PDB entry 7LHG | electron microscopy, 3.80 A resolution | chains D and K of the 4 polymer chains in the assembly

[Chain D]
Name: Chaperone protein PapD
Source organism: Escherichia coli
UniProt: P15319 (PAPD_ECOLX); residues -20 to 218 here correspond to UniProt positions 1-239 (UniProt number = residue number + 21)
Chain sequence (239 residues; row label = number of the first residue in the row; numbers below 1 keep their minus sign (Met-20 is residue -20)):
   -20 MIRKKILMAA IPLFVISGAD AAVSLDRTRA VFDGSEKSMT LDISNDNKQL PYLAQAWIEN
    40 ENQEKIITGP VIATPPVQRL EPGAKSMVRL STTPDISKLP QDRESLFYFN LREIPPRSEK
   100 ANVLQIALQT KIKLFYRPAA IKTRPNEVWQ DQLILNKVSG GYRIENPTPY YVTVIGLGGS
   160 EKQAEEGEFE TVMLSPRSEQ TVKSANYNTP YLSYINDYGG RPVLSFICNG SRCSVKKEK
Unresolved in the structure: -20 to 0, 216-218

[Chain K]
Name: Fimbrial adapter PapK
Source organism: Escherichia coli
UniProt: P62532 (PAPK_ECOLX); residue numbers follow UniProt; this construct covers 1-178
Chain sequence (178 residues; each row starts with the number of its first residue):
     1 MIKSTGALLL FAALSAGQAI ASDVAFRGNL LDRPCHVSGD SLNKHVVFKT RASRDFWYPP
    61 GRSPTESFVI RLENCHATAV GKIVTLTFKG TEEAALPGHL KVTGVNAGRL GIALLDTDGS
   121 SLLKPGTSHN KGQGEKVTGN SLELPFGAYV VATPEALRTK SVVPGDYEAT ATFELTYR
Unresolved in the structure: 1-22

[Interface between chain D and chain K]
Pairs across the interface - 75 pairs, chain D then chain K:
  Ser3(D) - His36(K)
  Leu4(D) - Cys35(K)
  Asp5(D) - Asp32(K)
  Asp5(D) - Arg33(K)
  Arg6(D) - Leu30(K)
  Arg6(D) - Asp32(K)  salt bridge
  Arg6(D) - Cys35(K)
  Thr7(D) - Cys35(K)
  Thr7(D) - Arg178(K)
  Arg8(D) - Arg178(K)  hydrogen bond (side chain-backbone)
  Asp25(D) - His36(K)
  Asn26(D) - Leu42(K)
  Asn26(D) - Asn43(K)
  Gln28(D) - Leu42(K)
  Gln28(D) - Asn43(K)  hydrogen bond
  Leu29(D) - Asn43(K)
  Arg91(D) - Glu174(K)
  Lys99(D) - His45(K)  hydrogen bond
  Lys99(D) - Glu168(K)
  Ala100(D) - Asp166(K)
  Ala100(D) - Glu168(K)
  Asn101(D) - Val47(K)
  Asn101(D) - Phe48(K)  hydrogen bond (backbone-backbone)
  Asn101(D) - Gly165(K)
  Asn101(D) - Asp166(K)
  Asn101(D) - Tyr167(K)
  Asn101(D) - Glu168(K)  hydrogen bond (backbone-side chain)
  Val102(D) - His45(K)
  Val102(D) - Val46(K)
  Val102(D) - Val47(K)  hydrophobic
  Val102(D) - Tyr167(K)
  Val102(D) - Glu168(K)  hydrogen bond (backbone-side chain)
  Val102(D) - Ala169(K)
  Leu103(D) - His45(K)
  Leu103(D) - Val46(K)  hydrogen bond (backbone-backbone)
  Leu103(D) - Phe48(K)  hydrophobic
  Leu103(D) - Ile112(K)  hydrophobic
  Leu103(D) - Ala169(K)
  Gln104(D) - Ala169(K)  hydrogen bond (backbone-backbone)
  Gln104(D) - Thr170(K)
  Gln104(D) - Ala171(K)  hydrogen bond (backbone-backbone)
  Ile105(D) - Lys44(K)
  Ile105(D) - Ala171(K)
  Ala106(D) - Ala171(K)  hydrogen bond (backbone-backbone)
  Ala106(D) - Thr172(K)
  Ala106(D) - Phe173(K)  hydrogen bond (backbone-backbone)
  Leu107(D) - Val37(K)  hydrophobic
  Leu107(D) - Phe173(K)
  Gln108(D) - Phe173(K)  hydrogen bond (backbone-backbone)
  Gln108(D) - Glu174(K)
  Gln108(D) - Leu175(K)  hydrogen bond (backbone-backbone)
  Thr109(D) - Leu175(K)
  Lys110(D) - Leu175(K)
  Lys110(D) - Thr176(K)
  Lys110(D) - Tyr177(K)
  Ile111(D) - Tyr177(K)  hydrophobic
  Lys112(D) - Arg178(K)
  Ile154(D) - Lys82(K)
  Ala163(D) - Lys82(K)  hydrogen bond (backbone-side chain)
  Glu164(D) - Thr78(K)  hydrogen bond (backbone-side chain)
  Glu164(D) - Ala79(K)
  Glu164(D) - Lys82(K)
  Glu165(D) - Lys82(K)
  Gly166(D) - Lys82(K)  hydrogen bond (backbone-side chain)
  Glu167(D) - Lys131(K)
  Glu167(D) - Gly132(K)
  Phe168(D) - Lys82(K)
  Thr170(D) - Gly81(K)
  Thr170(D) - Arg178(K)
  Ile194(D) - Arg178(K)
  Tyr197(D) - Leu30(K)
  Tyr197(D) - Leu31(K)  hydrogen bond (side chain-backbone)
  Tyr197(D) - Asp32(K)
  Arg200(D) - His76(K)
  Arg200(D) - Ile83(K)
Interface residues without a listed pair, chain D (37 interface residues in all): Ala1
Interface residues without a listed pair, chain K (42 interface residues in all): Pro34, Thr50, Phe68, Ile70, Arg71

[Overview]
Chain D and chain K form an interface of 37 and 42 residues respectively, with 17 hydrogen bonds and 1 salt
bridge. Among the polar pairs are Arg6(D)-Asp32(K), Arg8(D)-Arg178(K) and Gln28(D)-Asn43(K).
Here chain D is Chaperone protein PapD and chain K is Fimbrial adapter PapK, both from Escherichia coli. Entry
7LHG (Cryo-EM structure of E. coli P pilus tip assembly intermediate PapC-PapD-PapK-PapG in the first
conformation) was determined by electron microscopy (same publication as 7LHH and 7LHI).
